PDB entry 5T7E | X-ray diffraction, 1.80 A resolution | chain A

== Chain A ==
Name: Phosphinothricin N-acetyltransferase
Source organism: Streptomyces hygroscopicus
Notes: EC 2.3.1.183
Reference sequence: P16426 (PAT_STRHY); numbering as in UniProt (aligned over 1-183)
Amino-acid sequence (189 residues; each row starts with the number of its first residue; numbers below 1 keep their minus sign (Gly-5 is residue -5)):
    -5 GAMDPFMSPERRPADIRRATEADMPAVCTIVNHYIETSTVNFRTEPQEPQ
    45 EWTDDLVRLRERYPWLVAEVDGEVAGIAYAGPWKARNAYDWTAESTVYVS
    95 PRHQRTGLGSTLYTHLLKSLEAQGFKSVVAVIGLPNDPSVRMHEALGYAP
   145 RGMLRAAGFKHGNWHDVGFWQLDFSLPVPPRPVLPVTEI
Unresolved in the structure: -5 to 7, 182-183
Construct notes: expression tag (-5 to 0)
Small-molecule neighbours:
  - coenzyme A (COA): Tyr28, Val34, Val91, Tyr92, Val93, His97, Gln98, Arg99, Thr100, Gly101, Leu102, Gly103, Ser104, Val125, Ile126, Asn130, Pro132, Ser133, Arg135, Met136, His137
  - phosphinothricin (PPQ): Val34, Asn35, Phe36, Tyr73, Glu88, Thr90, Tyr92, Val125, Ile126, Gly127, Val161
Curated features (UniProtKB/Swiss-Prot):
  - binding site (acetyl-CoA): Val91 to Val93, Arg99 to Ser104, Asn130
From the paper describing this entry:
  - catalytic residues: Glu88, Tyr107, Ser133, His137
  - binding site for phosphinothricin: Phe36, Lys78, Arg80, Tyr83, Thr90, Tyr92, Val125, Gly127, Val161
  - contacts within the chain: Ser133-His137 (hydrogen bond)
  - mutagenesis - F36A, K78A, R80A, Y83F, E88A, E88Q, Y92F: decreased catalytic activity on phosphinothricin
  - mutagenesis - N35D, N35T, F36A, Y73F, K78A, R80A, Y83F, E88A, E88Q, T90A, Y92F, V125I, V125L: decreased catalytic activity on aminoadipate
  - mutagenesis - K78A, Y83F, E88A, E88Q: increased catalytic activity on tryptophan
  - mutagenesis - Y107F, H137A: decreased expression
  - mutagenesis - S133A: abolished catalytic activity on phosphinothricin
  - mutagenesis - Y73F, T90A, Y92F: decreased catalytic activity on tryptophan
  - mutagenesis - N35T, Y92F: decreased binding to phosphinothricin
  - mutagenesis - N35T, Y92F: unchanged growth in response to phosphinothricin

== In short ==
Ligands of chain A: coenzyme A and phosphinothricin. From UniProt: 10 acetyl-CoA-binding residues. The paper
reports catalytic residues Glu88, Tyr107 and Ser133 among others; N35D, N35T and F36A, among others, reduce
catalytic activity on aminoadipate; 16 substitutions were tested in all.
Chain A is Phosphinothricin N-acetyltransferase (Streptomyces hygroscopicus); the structure, Crystal structure
of Streptomyces hygroscopicus Bialaphos Resistance (BAR) protein in complex with Coenzyme A and
L-phosphinothricin, was determined by X-ray diffraction, deposited together with 5T7D.
